Entry 4JEN (X-ray diffraction, 3.00 A resolution); this record covers chains A and B.

Chain A (and B):
Protein: Cmp N-glycosidase
Source organism: Clostridium botulinum A
Notes: chain B of this document is another copy of the same molecule, construct and numbering; everything in this record applies to it too
Reference sequence: A7FS24 (A7FS24_CLOB1); residue numbers follow UniProt; this construct covers 1-153
Chain sequence (176 residues; each row starts with the number of its first residue; numbers below 1 keep their minus sign (Met-22 is residue -22)):
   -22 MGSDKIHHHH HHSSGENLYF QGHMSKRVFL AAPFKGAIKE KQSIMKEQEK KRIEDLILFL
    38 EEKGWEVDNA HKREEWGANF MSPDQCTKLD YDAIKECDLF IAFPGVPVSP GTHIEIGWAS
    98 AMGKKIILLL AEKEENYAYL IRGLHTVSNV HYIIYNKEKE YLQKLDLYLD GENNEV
Not modelled in the structure: -22 to 2, 10-20, 47-55, 110-113, 146-153 (chain B: -22 to 2, 10-21, 48-56, 112, 147-153)
Differences from the reference sequence: initiating methionine (-22); expression tag (-21 to 0)
Reported in the primary citation:
  - binding site for phosphate ion: Ser86, Gly88
  - specificity-determining residues: Phe6
  - mutagenesis - F6Y: decreased catalytic activity on CMP
  - mutagenesis - F6Y: increased catalytic activity on dCMP

Interface between chain A and chain B:
Residue-residue contacts - 57 pairs, chain A then chain B:
  Met58(A) - Tyr116(B)
  Pro60(A) - Tyr116(B)  hydrophobic
  Pro60(A) - Arg119(B)
  Pro60(A) - Gly120(B)
  Asp61(A) - Arg119(B)
  Asp61(A) - Gly120(B)
  Asp61(A) - His122(B)  salt bridge
  Asp61(A) - Thr123(B)
  Thr64(A) - Tyr116(B)  hydrogen bond (side chain-backbone)
  Thr64(A) - Leu117(B)
  Thr64(A) - Gly120(B)
  Lys65(A) - Thr123(B)
  Asp67(A) - Leu117(B)
  Tyr68(A) - Val124(B)  hydrophobic
  Val85(A) - Val85(B)  hydrophobic
  Val85(A) - Pro87(B)  hydrophobic
  Pro87(A) - Val85(B)  hydrophobic
  Pro87(A) - His90(B)
  Pro87(A) - Ala115(B)  hydrophobic
  Gly88(A) - Leu117(B)
  His90(A) - Pro87(B)
  His90(A) - His90(B)
  His90(A) - Ile91(B)
  Ile91(A) - His90(B)
  Ile91(A) - Gly94(B)
  Ile91(A) - Ile118(B)  hydrophobic
  Glu92(A) - Leu117(B)
  Gly94(A) - Ile91(B)
  Gly94(A) - Gly94(B)
  Gly94(A) - Trp95(B)
  Trp95(A) - Gly94(B)
  Trp95(A) - Ser97(B)  hydrogen bond
  Trp95(A) - Leu117(B)  hydrophobic
  Trp95(A) - Leu121(B)  hydrophobic
  Ser97(A) - Trp95(B)  hydrogen bond
  Ala98(A) - Trp95(B)
  Ala98(A) - Ala98(B)  hydrophobic
  Ala115(A) - Pro87(B)  hydrophobic
  Tyr116(A) - Pro60(B)
  Tyr116(A) - Thr64(B)  hydrogen bond (backbone-side chain)
  Leu117(A) - Thr64(B)
  Leu117(A) - Asp67(B)
  Leu117(A) - Gly88(B)
  Leu117(A) - Glu92(B)
  Ile118(A) - Ile91(B)  hydrophobic
  Arg119(A) - Pro60(B)
  Arg119(A) - Asp61(B)
  Gly120(A) - Pro60(B)
  Gly120(A) - Asp61(B)
  Gly120(A) - Thr64(B)
  Leu121(A) - Thr64(B)
  Leu121(A) - Trp95(B)  hydrophobic
  His122(A) - Asp61(B)  salt bridge
  Thr123(A) - Asp61(B)  hydrogen bond (side chain-backbone)
  Thr123(A) - Lys65(B)
  Val124(A) - Thr64(B)
  Val124(A) - Tyr68(B)  hydrophobic
Other interface residues (no listed pair), chain A (30 interface residues in all): Ser59, Cys63, Met99
Other interface residues (no listed pair), chain B (30 interface residues in all): Met58, Ser59, Cys63, Tyr114

Overview:
Chain A and chain B each contribute 30 residues to their interface, with 5 hydrogen bonds and 2 salt bridges.
Among the polar pairs are Asp61(A)-His122(B), Thr64(A)-Tyr116(B) and Trp95(A)-Ser97(B). The paper reports a
binding site for phosphate ion at Ser86(A) and Gly88(A); F6Y of chain A reduces catalytic activity on CMP.
Chain A and chain B are both Cmp N-glycosidase (Clostridium botulinum A); the structure, Structure of
Clostridium botulinum CMP N-glycosidase, BcmB, was determined by X-ray diffraction.
